PDB entry 9F3S | electron microscopy, 4.20 A resolution (low resolution: residue-level contacts below are approximate; hydrogen-bond / salt-bridge calls are withheld) | chains S and F of the 14 polymer chains in the assembly

# Chain S
Molecule: Microtubule-associated protein RP/EB family member 3
Source organism: Homo sapiens
UniProt: Q9UPY8 (MARE3_HUMAN); numbering as in UniProt (aligned over 1-131)
Sequence (131 residues; row label = number of the first residue in the row):
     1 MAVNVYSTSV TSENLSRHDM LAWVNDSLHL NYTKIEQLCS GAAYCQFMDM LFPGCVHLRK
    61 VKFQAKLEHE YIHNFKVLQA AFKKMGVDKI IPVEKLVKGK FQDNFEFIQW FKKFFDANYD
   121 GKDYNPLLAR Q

# Chain F
Molecule: Tubulin beta-3 chain
Source organism: Homo sapiens
UniProt: Q13509 (TBB3_HUMAN); residue numbers follow UniProt; this construct covers 1-450
Sequence (456 residues; numbered 1 to 456; the number before each row is that of its first residue):
     1 MREIVHIQAG QCGNQIGAKF WEVISDEHGI DPSGNYVGDS DLQLERISVY YNEASSHKYV
    61 PRAILVDLEP GTMDSVRSGA FGHLFRPDNF IFGQSGAGNN WAKGHYTEGA ELVDSVLDVV
   121 RKECENCDCL QGFQLTHSLG GGTGSGMGTL LISKVREEYP DRIMNTFSVV PSPKVSDTVV
   181 EPYNATLSIH QLVENTDETY CIDNEALYDI CFRTLKLATP TYGDLNHLVS ATMSGVTTSL
   241 RFPGQLNADL RKLAVNMVPF PRLHFFMPGF APLTARGSQQ YRALTVPELT QQMFDAKNMM
   301 AACDPRHGRY LTVATVFRGR MSMKEVDEQM LAIQSKNSSY FVEWIPNNVK VAVCDIPPRG
   361 LKMSSTFIGN STAIQELFKR ISEQFTAMFR RKAFLHWYTG EGMDEMEFTE AESNMNDLVS
   421 EYQQYQDATA EEEGEMYEDD EEESEAQGPK ENLYFQ
Not modelled in the structure: 430-456
Construct notes: expression tag (451-456)
Ion coordination: Mg2+: Glu69 (together with GTP)
Ligand contacts:
  - GTP (guanosine-5'-triphosphate), molecule 1: Gly10, Gln11, Cys12, Gln15, Ile16, Asp67, Glu69, Gly96, Ala97, Gly98, Asn99, Ser138, Gly141, Gly142, Thr143, Gly144, Asp177, Asn204, Tyr222, Asn226
  - GTP, molecule 2: Gln245, Leu246, Lys252
UniProt features mapped onto this chain:
  - motif: Met1 to Ile4 (MREI motif)
  - binding site (GDP): Gly10, Gln11, Cys12, Gln15, Asn99, Ser138, Gly142, Thr143, Gly144, Asp177, Asn204, Tyr222, Asn226
  - binding site (GTP): Gln11, Glu69, Ser138, Gly142, Thr143, Gly144, Asn204, Asn226
  - binding site (Mg(2+)): Glu69
  - modified residue: Ser172 (Phosphoserine), Glu438 (5-glutamyl polyglutamate), Ser444 (Phosphoserine)
  - natural variant: Arg62 (R62Q: In CFEOM3A), Thr178 (T178M: In CDCBM1), Glu205 (E205K: In CDCBM1), Arg262 (R262C: In CFEOM3A; R262H: In CFEOM3A), Ala302 (A302T: In CFEOM3A; A302V: In CDCBM1), Met323 (M323V: In CDCBM1), Arg380 (R380C: In CFEOM3A), Glu410 (E410K: In CFEOM3A), Asp417 (D417H: In CFEOM3A; D417N: In CFEOM3A)

# Chain S / chain F interface
Contacting residue pairs - 16 pairs, chain S then chain F:
  Val10(S) - His396(F)
  Thr11(S) - His396(F)
  Asn14(S) - Gly400(F)
  Ser16(S) - Gly402(F)
  Ser16(S) - Asp404(F)
  Arg17(S) - Tyr106(F)
  Arg17(S) - Gly402(F)
  Lys100(S) - Glu111(F)
  Phe101(S) - Tyr106(F)
  Gln102(S) - Thr107(F)
  Gln102(S) - Glu108(F)
  Gln102(S) - Glu111(F)
  Phe105(S) - Gly400(F)
  Phe105(S) - Glu401(F)
  Phe105(S) - Gly402(F)
  Gln109(S) - Gly400(F)
Interface residues without a listed pair, chain S (13 interface residues in all): Ser9, Leu15, His18
Interface residues without a listed pair, chain F (13 interface residues in all): Ala110, Trp397, Thr399, Met403

# Summary
Chain S and chain F each contribute 13 residues to their interface. Chain F binds GTP. Curated annotation
(UniProt) lists 13 GDP-binding residues, 8 GTP-binding residues and Mg2+-binding residue Glu69(F) on chain F.
Chain S is Microtubule-associated protein RP/EB family member 3 and chain F is Tubulin beta-3 chain, both from
Homo sapiens; the structure, 13pf mosaic 20%E254Q - 80% E254N microtubule from recombinant human tubulin
decorated with EB3, was determined by electron microscopy together with 9F3B, 9F3H and 9F3R from the same
study.
